Entry 7OB6 (X-ray diffraction, 2.60 A resolution); this record covers chains A and B.

Chain A (and B):
Protein: Cpr-C4
Organism: candidate division CPR1
Notes: chain B of this document is another copy of the same molecule, construct and numbering; everything in this record applies to it too
Amino-acid sequence (233 residues; row label = number of the first residue in the row; numbers below 1 keep their minus sign (Thr-11 is residue -11)):
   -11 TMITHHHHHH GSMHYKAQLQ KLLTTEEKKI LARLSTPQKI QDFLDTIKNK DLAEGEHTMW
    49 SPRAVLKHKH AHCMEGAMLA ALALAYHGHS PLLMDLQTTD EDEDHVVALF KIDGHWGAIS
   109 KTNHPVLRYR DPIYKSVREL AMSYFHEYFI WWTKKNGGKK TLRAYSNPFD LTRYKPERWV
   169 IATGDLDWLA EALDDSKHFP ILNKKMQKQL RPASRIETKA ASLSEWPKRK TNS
Unresolved in the structure: -11 to -9, 42-43, 216-221 (chain B: -11 to -1, 41-43, 216-221)
Ion coordination: Zn2+ site 1: His-7, His-5, His75, Glu179; Zn2+ site 2: Asp83, Asp92, Asp182
From the paper describing this entry:
  - Zn2+ coordination: His75, Asp83, Asp92, Glu179, Asp182
  - catalytic residues: Cys61, His93, Leu115 (by similarity / conservation)
  - contacts within the chain: His93-Leu115 (hydrogen bond) (proposed by the authors, not directly observed)
  - contacts within the chain: His93-Ser108 (hydrogen bond)

Chain A / chain B interface:
Pairs across the interface (62):
  Gln26(A) - Gln197(B)  hydrogen bond (side chain-backbone)
  Gln26(A) - Arg199(B)
  Gln29(A) - Arg199(B)
  Asp30(A) - Arg199(B)  salt bridge
  Asp33(A) - Arg199(B)  salt bridge
  Ile100(A) - Gln197(B)
  Pro113(A) - Ile204(B)
  Pro113(A) - Ala208(B)  hydrophobic
  Arg116(A) - Ser202(B)
  Arg116(A) - Ile204(B)
  Arg116(A) - Glu205(B)
  Tyr117(A) - Arg199(B)
  Arg118(A) - His134(B)  hydrogen bond
  Asp119(A) - Phe133(B)
  Asp119(A) - Lys148(B)  salt bridge
  Asp119(A) - Leu198(B)
  Asp119(A) - Arg199(B)  hydrogen bond (side chain-backbone)
  Pro120(A) - Gln197(B)
  Ile121(A) - Arg126(B)
  Ile121(A) - Met130(B)
  Ile121(A) - Phe133(B)  hydrophobic
  Ile121(A) - Leu190(B)  hydrophobic
  Ile121(A) - Met194(B)  hydrophobic
  Tyr122(A) - Met130(B)  hydrophobic
  Tyr122(A) - Phe133(B)
  Arg126(A) - Ile121(B)
  Arg126(A) - Lys123(B)
  Arg126(A) - Glu127(B)  salt bridge
  Glu127(A) - Arg126(B)  salt bridge
  Glu127(A) - Met130(B)
  Met130(A) - Ile121(B)
  Met130(A) - Tyr122(B)
  Met130(A) - Glu127(B)
  Ser131(A) - His134(B)
  Phe133(A) - Asp119(B)
  Phe133(A) - Ile121(B)  hydrophobic
  His134(A) - Arg118(B)  hydrogen bond
  His134(A) - Ser131(B)
  His134(A) - His134(B)
  His134(A) - Glu135(B)  salt bridge
  Glu135(A) - His134(B)  salt bridge
  Lys148(A) - Asp119(B)  salt bridge
  Leu190(A) - Ile121(B)  hydrophobic
  Met194(A) - Ile121(B)  hydrophobic
  Gln197(A) - Gln26(B)  hydrogen bond
  Gln197(A) - Ile100(B)
  Leu198(A) - Asp119(B)
  Arg199(A) - Gln26(B)
  Arg199(A) - Gln29(B)
  Arg199(A) - Asp30(B)  salt bridge
  Arg199(A) - Asp33(B)  salt bridge
  Arg199(A) - Tyr117(B)
  Arg199(A) - Asp119(B)  hydrogen bond (backbone-side chain)
  Ile204(A) - Pro113(B)
  Ile204(A) - Arg116(B)
  Ile204(A) - Leu211(B)  hydrophobic
  Ile204(A) - Ser212(B)
  Glu205(A) - Arg116(B)
  Ala208(A) - Pro113(B)  hydrophobic
  Ala208(A) - Leu211(B)  hydrophobic
  Leu211(A) - Ala208(B)  hydrophobic
  Ser212(A) - Ile204(B)
Also at the interface, not in a pair above, chain A (36 interface residues in all): His103, Lys123, Ile189, Ser202, Glu213
Also at the interface, not in a pair above, chain B (37 interface residues in all): His103, Pro120, Ile189, Lys207, Glu213

Overview:
36 residues of chain A and 37 residues of chain B are in contact, with 6 hydrogen bonds and 10 salt bridges.
Among the polar pairs are Asp30(A)-Arg199(B), Asp33(A)-Arg199(B) and Asp119(A)-Lys148(B). The paper reports
catalytic residues Cys61(A), His93(A) and Leu115(A); Zn2+ coordination by His75(A), Asp83(A) and Asp92(A)
among others.
Both chains are Cpr-C4 (candidate division CPR1). Entry 7OB6 (CPR-C4 - a conserved novel protease from the
Candidate Phyla Radiation) was determined by X-ray diffraction together with 7OB7 from the same study.
